PDB entry 5IHH | X-ray diffraction, 1.35 A resolution | chains A and B

# Chain A (and B)
Name: Transthyretin
Source organism: Homo sapiens
Notes: chain B of this document is another copy of the same molecule, construct and numbering; everything in this record applies to it too
UniProt: P02766 (TTHY_HUMAN); residues 1-127 here correspond to UniProt positions 21-147 (UniProt number = residue number + 20)
Chain sequence (127 residues; numbered 1 to 127; the number before each row is that of its first residue):
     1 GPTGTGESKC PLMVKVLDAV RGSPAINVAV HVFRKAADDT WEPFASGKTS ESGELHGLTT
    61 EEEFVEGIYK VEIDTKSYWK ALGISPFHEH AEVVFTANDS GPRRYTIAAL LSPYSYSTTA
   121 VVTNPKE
Not modelled in the structure: 1-9, 126-127 (chain B: 1-9, 125-127)
Metal / ion sites: Na+ near Asp-99 (its only coordinating residue here)
Residues lining bound ligands: 7,8-dimethylalloxazine (6B5; 2-(3,4-dihydroxyphenyl)-5-hydroxy-7-methoxy-4H-1-chromen-4-one): Lys-15, Leu-17, Thr-106, Ala-108, Leu-110, Ser-117, Thr-118, Thr-119, Val-121
Reported in the primary citation:
  - binding site for 7,8-dimethylalloxazine: Lys-15, Thr-106, Ser-117, Thr-119, Val-121

# How chain A and chain B interact
Pairs across the interface - 39 pairs, chain A then chain B:
  Phe-87(A) with Phe-95(B), hydrophobic; Tyr-105(B), hydrophobic; Ile-107(B), hydrophobic; Ala-120(B), hydrophobic; Val-122(B), hydrophobic
  His-88(A) with Val-93(B); Val-94(B)
  Glu-89(A) with Val-94(B), hydrogen bond (backbone-backbone); Thr-96(B), hydrogen bond
  His-90(A) with Val-94(B)
  Glu-92(A) with Glu-92(B); Val-94(B); Tyr-116(B), hydrogen bond (backbone-side chain)
  Val-93(A) with His-88(B)
  Val-94(A) with His-88(B); Glu-89(B), hydrogen bond (backbone-backbone); His-90(B); Glu-92(B)
  Phe-95(A) with Phe-87(B), hydrophobic
  Thr-96(A) with Glu-89(B), hydrogen bond
  Tyr-105(A) with Phe-87(B), hydrophobic
  Ile-107(A) with Phe-87(B), hydrophobic
  Tyr-114(A) with Thr-119(B), hydrogen bond (backbone-side chain); Ala-120(B), hydrogen bond (backbone-backbone)
  Ser-115(A) with Thr-118(B), hydrogen bond (side chain-backbone); Thr-119(B), hydrogen bond
  Tyr-116(A) with Glu-92(B), hydrogen bond (side chain-backbone); Ser-117(B); Thr-118(B), hydrogen bond (backbone-backbone)
  Ser-117(A) with Tyr-116(B); Ser-117(B)
  Thr-118(A) with Ser-115(B), hydrogen bond (backbone-side chain); Tyr-116(B), hydrogen bond (backbone-backbone)
  Thr-119(A) with Tyr-114(B), hydrogen bond (side chain-backbone); Ser-115(B), hydrogen bond
  Ala-120(A) with Phe-87(B), hydrophobic; Tyr-114(B), hydrogen bond (backbone-backbone)
  Val-122(A) with Phe-87(B), hydrophobic; Tyr-114(B), hydrophobic
Interface residues without a listed pair, chain A (22 interface residues in all): Ile-68, Lys-70, Lys-76
Interface residues without a listed pair, chain B (21 interface residues in all): Ile-68, Lys-76

# Summary
Chain A and chain B form an interface of 22 and 21 residues respectively; the contacts include 16 hydrogen
bonds. Polar pairs include Glu-89(A)/Thr-96(B), Glu-92(A)/Tyr-116(B) and Tyr-114(A)/Thr-119(B). Bound to chain
A: 7,8-dimethylalloxazine. From the paper: a binding site for 7,8-dimethylalloxazine at Lys-15(A), Thr-106(A)
and Ser-117(A) among others.
Both chains are Transthyretin (Homo sapiens). Entry 5IHH (Crystal structure of human transthyretin in complex
with luteolin-MeO at 1.35 A resolution) was determined by X-ray diffraction, deposited together with 5EN3.
